Entry 7OAQ (X-ray diffraction, 1.55 A resolution); this record covers chains AAA and EEE of the 3 polymer chains in the assembly.

== Chain AAA ==
Name: H3
Organism: Lama glama
Sequence (131 residues; row label = number of the first residue in the row):
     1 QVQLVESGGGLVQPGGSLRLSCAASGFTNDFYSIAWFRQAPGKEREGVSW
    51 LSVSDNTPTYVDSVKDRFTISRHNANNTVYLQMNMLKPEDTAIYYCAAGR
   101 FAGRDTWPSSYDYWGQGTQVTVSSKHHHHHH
Unresolved in the structure: 125-131
Cystine bridges: C22-C96

== Chain EEE ==
Name: Spike protein S1
Organism: Severe acute respiratory syndrome coronavirus 2
UniProtKB: P0DTC2 (SPIKE_SARS2); residue numbers follow UniProt; this construct covers 330-532
Sequence (210 residues; row label = number of the first residue in the row):
   330 PNITNLCPFGEVFNATRFASVYAWNRKRISNCVADYSVLYNSASFSTFKC
   380 YGVSPTKLNDLCFTNVYADSFVIRGDEVRQIAPGQTGKIADYNYKLPDDF
   430 TGCVIAWNSNNLDSKVGGNYNYLYRLFRKSNLKPFERDISTEIYQAGSTP
   480 CNGVEGFNCYFPLQSYGFQPTYGVGYQPYRVVVLSFELLHAPATVCGPKK
   530 STNKHHHHHH
Unresolved in the structure: 330-333, 531-539
Construct notes: engineered mutation Y501 (Asn in P0DTC2); expression tag (533-539)
Cystine bridges: C336-C361, C379-C432, C391-C525, C480-C488
Covalent attachments: N-acetylglucosamine (NAG) linked to N343
Curated features (UniProtKB/Swiss-Prot):
  - region: R403 to D405 (Integrin-binding motif), N448 to F456 (Immunodominant HLA epitope recognized by the CD8+)
  - glycosylation (N-linked (GlcNAc...) asparagine): N331 (complex), N343 (complex)
  - natural variant: G339 (G339D: In strain: Omicron/BA.1, Omicron/BA.2 and 4 more; G339H: In strain: Omicron/BA.2.75, Omicron/XBB.1.5 and 1 more), R346 (R346K: In strain: Mu/B.1.621; R346T: In strain: Omicron/BQ.1.1, Omicron/XBB.1.5 and 1 more), L368 (L368I: In strain: Omicron/XBB.1.5, Omicron/EG.5.1), S371 (S371F: In strain: Omicron/BA.2, Omicron/BA.2.12.1 and 6 more; S371L: In strain: Omicron/BA.1), S373 (S373P: In strain: Omicron/BA.1, Omicron/BA.2 and 7 more), S375 (S375F: In strain: Omicron/BA.1, Omicron/BA.2 and 7 more), T376 (T376A: In strain: Omicron/BA.2, Omicron/BA.2.12.1 and 5 more), D405 (D405N: In strain: Omicron/BA.2, Omicron/BA.2.12.1 and 6 more), R408 (R408S: In strain: Omicron/BA.2, Omicron/BA.2.12.1 and 6 more), K417 (K417N: In strain: Beta/B.1.351, Omicron/BA.1 and 8 more; K417T: In strain: Gamma/P.1), N440 (N440K: In strain: Omicron/BA.1, Omicron/BA.2 and 7 more), K444 (K444T: In strain: Omicron/BQ.1.1), 16 further natural variant entries in UniProt
  - mutagenesis: N331 (N331Q: Reduced viral infectivity), N343 (N343Q: Reduced viral infectivity), L452 (L452R: Increased resistance to neutralizing antibodies. Decreases HLA binding to NF9 epitope. Increased binding affinity to human ACE2), Y453 (Y453F: Decreased HLA binding to NF9 epitope. Increased binding affinity to human ACE2), A475 (A475V: Increased resistance to neutralizing antibodies), V483 (V483A: Increased resistance to neutralizing antibodies), E484 (E484D: Increased replication in human TMEM106B overexpressing cells), F490 (F490L: Increased resistance to neutralizing antibodies and human covalescent sera neutralization), Q493 (Q493N: Reduced host ACE2-binding affinity in vitro; Q493Y: Reduced host ACE2-binding affinity in vitro), H519 (H519P: Increased resistance to human covalescent sera neutralization)

== Chain AAA / chain EEE interface ==
Residue-residue contacts - 36 pairs, chain AAA then chain EEE:
  F31(AAA) - C379(EEE)
  F31(AAA) - Y380(EEE)  hydrophobic
  F31(AAA) - G381(EEE)
  F31(AAA) - V382(EEE)
  D55(AAA) - S383(EEE)  hydrogen bond
  D55(AAA) - P384(EEE)
  D55(AAA) - T385(EEE)  hydrogen bond
  T57(AAA) - Y369(EEE)
  R100(AAA) - Y380(EEE)
  F101(AAA) - K378(EEE)
  F101(AAA) - C379(EEE)
  F101(AAA) - Y380(EEE)  hydrophobic
  A102(AAA) - K378(EEE)
  A102(AAA) - C379(EEE)  hydrogen bond (backbone-backbone)
  A102(AAA) - S383(EEE)
  G103(AAA) - Y369(EEE)
  G103(AAA) - F377(EEE)
  R104(AAA) - Y369(EEE)  hydrogen bond (side chain-backbone)
  R104(AAA) - S371(EEE)  hydrogen bond (side chain-backbone)
  R104(AAA) - F374(EEE)  hydrogen bond (side chain-backbone)
  R104(AAA) - T376(EEE)
  R104(AAA) - F377(EEE)  hydrogen bond (backbone-backbone)
  R104(AAA) - K378(EEE)
  D105(AAA) - S375(EEE)
  D105(AAA) - T376(EEE)  hydrogen bond
  D105(AAA) - K378(EEE)  salt bridge
  T106(AAA) - S375(EEE)  hydrogen bond (backbone-backbone)
  W107(AAA) - G404(EEE)
  W107(AAA) - D405(EEE)
  W107(AAA) - V407(EEE)
  W107(AAA) - V503(EEE)
  W107(AAA) - G504(EEE)
  W107(AAA) - Y508(EEE)
  S109(AAA) - R408(EEE)
  S110(AAA) - K378(EEE)  hydrogen bond
  S110(AAA) - R408(EEE)
Other interface residues (no listed pair), chain AAA (16 interface residues in all): S52, S54, T59
Other interface residues (no listed pair), chain EEE (22 interface residues in all): N370

== In short ==
16 residues of chain AAA and 22 residues of chain EEE are in contact; the contacts include 10 hydrogen bonds
and 1 salt bridge. Polar contacts include D105(AAA)-K378(EEE), D55(AAA)-S383(EEE) and D55(AAA)-T385(EEE).
Covalently linked N-acetylglucosamine: at N343(EEE). From UniProt: 10 mutagenesis sites on chain EEE.
Chain AAA is H3 (Lama glama) and chain EEE is Spike protein S1 (Severe acute respiratory syndrome coronavirus
2); the structure, Nanobody H3 AND C1 bound to RBD with Kent mutation, was determined by X-ray diffraction
(same publication as 7OAN, 7OAO, 7OAP, 7OAU and 7OAY).
